7ZGY - chains A and B of the 3 polymer chains in the assembly; structure by electron microscopy, 2.54 A resolution.

== Chain A (and B) ==
Name: S-layer protein SlpA
From: Deinococcus radiodurans R1
Notes: chain B of this document is another copy of the same molecule, construct and numbering; everything in this record applies to it too
UniProt: Q9RRB6 (SLPA_DEIRA); the author numbering skips numbers that UniProt does not, so the offset changes along the chain: 0-219 = UniProt 1-220; 221-1167 = UniProt 221-1167
Sequence (1167 residues; numbered 0 to 1167; 1 number in that range is skipped by the numbering (no residue carries it; nothing is unmodelled there); the number before each row is that of its first residue; numbering starts at 0):
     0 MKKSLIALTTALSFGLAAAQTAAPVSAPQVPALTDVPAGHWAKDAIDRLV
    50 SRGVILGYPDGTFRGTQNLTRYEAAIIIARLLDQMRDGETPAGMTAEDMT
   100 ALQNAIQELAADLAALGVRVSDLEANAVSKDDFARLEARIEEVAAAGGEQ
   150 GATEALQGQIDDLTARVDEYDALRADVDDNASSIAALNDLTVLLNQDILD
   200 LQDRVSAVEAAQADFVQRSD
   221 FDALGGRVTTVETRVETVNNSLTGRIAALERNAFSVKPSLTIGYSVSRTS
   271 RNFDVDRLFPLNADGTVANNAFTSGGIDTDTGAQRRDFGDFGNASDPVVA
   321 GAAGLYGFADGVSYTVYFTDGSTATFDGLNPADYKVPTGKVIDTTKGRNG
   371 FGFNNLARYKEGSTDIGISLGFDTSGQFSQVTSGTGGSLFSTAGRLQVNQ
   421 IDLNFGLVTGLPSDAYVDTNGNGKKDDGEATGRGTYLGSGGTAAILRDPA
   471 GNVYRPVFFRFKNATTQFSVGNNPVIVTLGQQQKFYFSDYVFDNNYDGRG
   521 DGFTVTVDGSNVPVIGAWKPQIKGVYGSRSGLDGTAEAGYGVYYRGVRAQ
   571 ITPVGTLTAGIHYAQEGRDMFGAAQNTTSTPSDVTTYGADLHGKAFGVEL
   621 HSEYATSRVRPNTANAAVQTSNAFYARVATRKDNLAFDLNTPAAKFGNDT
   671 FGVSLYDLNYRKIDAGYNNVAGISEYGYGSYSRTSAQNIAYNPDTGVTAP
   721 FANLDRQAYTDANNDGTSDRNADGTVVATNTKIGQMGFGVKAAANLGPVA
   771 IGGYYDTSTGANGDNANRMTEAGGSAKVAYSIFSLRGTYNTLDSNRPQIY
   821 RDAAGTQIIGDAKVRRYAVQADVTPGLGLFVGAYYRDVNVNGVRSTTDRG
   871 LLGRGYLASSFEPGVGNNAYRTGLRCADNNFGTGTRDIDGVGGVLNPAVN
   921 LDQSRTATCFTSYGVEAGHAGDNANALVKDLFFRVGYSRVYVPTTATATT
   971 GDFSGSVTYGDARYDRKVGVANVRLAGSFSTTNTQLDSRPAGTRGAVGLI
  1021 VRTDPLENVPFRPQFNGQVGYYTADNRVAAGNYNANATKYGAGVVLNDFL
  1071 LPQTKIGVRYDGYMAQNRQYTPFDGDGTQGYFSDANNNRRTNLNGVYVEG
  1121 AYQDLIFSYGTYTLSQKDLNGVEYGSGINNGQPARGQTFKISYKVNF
Unresolved in the structure: 0-217
Bound ions: Cu ion site 1: Asp274, Asp276, Arg305, Phe308, Asp310; Cu ion site 2: Glu381 (shared with Arg549(B), Gly551(B), Gly559(B) of chain B); Fe ion: Asp438, Asn442, Lys444, Asp446; Cu ion site 3: Asp513, Asn515, Gly716; Cu ion site 4: Arg549, Gly551, Gly559 (shared with 1 residue of chain C)
Residues lining bound ligands:
  - JPI ((3S,5R,6R)-5-[(3S,7R,12S,16S,20S)-3,7,12,16,20,24-hexamethyl-24-oxidanyl-pentacosyl]-4,4,6-trimethyl-cyclohexane-1,3-diol): Pro494, Val527, Asp528, Gly529, Val532, Pro540, Gln541, Ile542, Ala569, Gln570, Ile571, Ala579, Gly580, Ile581, Ala609, Asp610, Leu611, Ser622, Glu623, Tyr624, Phe644
  - JPX / JQ6, molecule 1: Val266, Arg268, Thr1074, Lys1075, Ile1076, Val1118, Gly1120, Ala1121, Tyr1122, Phe1127, Tyr1129, Gln1157, Phe1159
  - JPX / JQ6, molecule 2: Val495, Val497, Phe523, Val525, Ile542, Gly544, Val545, Tyr546, Tyr563, Arg565, Gly566, Tyr583, Gln585, Glu586, Gly587, Arg588, Asp589, Ser602, Asp603, Thr605, Tyr607, Arg628, Arg630
UniProt features mapped onto this chain:
  - binding site (Cu(2+)): Asp274, Asp276, Arg305, Phe308, Asp310, Glu381, Asp513, Asn515, Arg549, Gly551, Asp553, Gly559, Gly716
  - binding site (Fe(3+)): Asp438, Asn442, Lys444, Asp446, Glu449
  - binding site (deinoxanthin): Ser622
What the authors report for this chain:
  - Cu ion coordination: Asp274, Asp310, Glu381, Asp513, Asp553
  - Fe ion coordination: Asn442, Asp446

== Interface between chain A and chain B ==
Pairs across the interface (176):
  Phe221(A) with Phe221(B), hydrophobic
  Leu224(A) with Leu224(B), hydrophobic
  Val228(A) with Arg227(B); Val228(B), hydrophobic
  Thr229(A) with Arg227(B)
  Val231(A) with Val231(B), hydrophobic
  Glu232(A) with Arg227(B); Val231(B)
  Val235(A) with Arg234(B); Val235(B), hydrophobic
  Glu236(A) with Arg234(B), salt bridge
  Asn239(A) with Arg234(B); Val238(B)
  Leu242(A) with Leu242(B), hydrophobic
  Thr243(A) with Leu242(B); Arg245(B)
  Ile246(A) with Leu242(B), hydrophobic; Arg245(B); Ile246(B), hydrophobic; Leu249(B), hydrophobic
  Leu249(A) with Leu249(B), hydrophobic
  Glu250(A) with Arg245(B), salt bridge; Leu249(B)
  Phe254(A) with Asn252(B)
  Ser255(A) with Asn252(B)
  Val256(A) with Asn252(B); Phe398(B)
  Pro258(A) with Phe398(B), hydrophobic
  Leu260(A) with Phe488(B), hydrophobic
  Ile262(A) with Phe488(B), hydrophobic
  Tyr264(A) with Leu499(B), hydrophobic; Asp521(B); Tyr546(B), hydrogen bond; Ser548(B); Tyr563(B)
  Val266(A) with Tyr546(B); Tyr563(B)
  Arg268(A) with Tyr563(B); Asp589(B), salt bridge; Met590(B); Phe591(B)
  Thr269(A) with Phe591(B)
  Asn289(A) with Ser408(B)
  Asn290(A) with Ser408(B)
  Ala291(A) with Ser408(B)
  Ala377(A) with Phe591(B), hydrophobic
  Arg378(A) with Phe591(B)
  Tyr379(A) with Tyr560(B); Gly561(B); Tyr563(B), hydrogen bond; Asp589(B), hydrogen bond; Phe591(B), hydrophobic
  Glu381(A) with Gly551(B); Leu552(B); Asp553(B), hydrogen bond (side chain-backbone); Gly559(B); Tyr560(B); Gly561(B); Tyr563(B)
  Gly382(A) with Ser548(B), hydrogen bond (backbone-side chain); Gly551(B); Leu552(B); Tyr563(B), hydrogen bond (backbone-side chain)
  Ser383(A) with Asp521(B); Leu552(B)
  Thr384(A) with Leu499(B); Gly500(B); Gln501(B), hydrogen bond (backbone-side chain); Asp521(B), hydrogen bond (backbone-side chain); Gly522(B)
  Asp385(A) with Gln501(B)
  Ile386(A) with Asn483(B); Gln501(B)
  Ile388(A) with Leu423(B), hydrophobic; Phe481(B), hydrophobic; Asn483(B)
  Leu390(A) with Phe425(B), hydrophobic; Phe479(B), hydrophobic
  Phe392(A) with Phe254(B), hydrophobic
  Thr429(A) with Phe479(B)
  Tyr456(A) with Tyr456(B)
  Leu457(A) with Val437(B), hydrophobic; Tyr456(B), hydrogen bond (backbone-side chain)
  Ala463(A) with Asp438(B); Thr439(B)
  Ala464(A) with Val437(B), hydrophobic; Asp438(B)
  Ile465(A) with Tyr436(B); Val437(B); Asp438(B), hydrogen bond (backbone-backbone)
  Leu466(A) with Leu431(B), hydrophobic; Tyr436(B); Gly452(B); Phe478(B), hydrophobic
  Arg467(A) with Ala435(B); Tyr436(B), hydrogen bond; Gly443(B), hydrogen bond (side chain-backbone)
  Asp468(A) with Pro432(B); Asp434(B)
  Pro469(A) with Asp434(B); Tyr436(B)
  Ala470(A) with Lys482(B)
  Asn472(A) with Arg480(B), hydrogen bond; Phe481(B); Lys482(B)
  Val473(A) with Phe479(B); Arg480(B); Phe481(B), hydrogen bond (backbone-backbone)
  Tyr474(A) with Leu431(B), hydrophobic; Pro432(B); Phe479(B); Arg480(B)
  Arg475(A) with Phe478(B); Phe479(B), hydrogen bond (backbone-backbone); Phe481(B)
  Pro476(A) with Tyr456(B); Val477(B); Phe478(B)
  Val477(A) with Leu427(B), hydrophobic; Val477(B), hydrogen bond (backbone-backbone); Phe478(B); Phe479(B)
  Val1065(A) with Leu409(B); Phe410(B), hydrophobic
  Leu1071(A) with Pro494(B), hydrophobic; Val495(B), hydrophobic
  Gln1073(A) with Ala413(B); Leu416(B)
  Lys1075(A) with Phe410(B); Ser411(B)
  Gly1077(A) with Leu409(B)
  Tyr1117(A) with Ser408(B); Leu409(B), hydrophobic
  Glu1119(A) with Gly407(B); Ser408(B), hydrogen bond (side chain-backbone); Leu409(B), hydrogen bond (side chain-backbone); Phe410(B)
  Gly1120(A) with Phe410(B)
  Ala1121(A) with Phe410(B), hydrophobic; Thr412(B)
  Tyr1122(A) with Val490(B), hydrophobic; Gly491(B); Val495(B), hydrogen bond (side chain-backbone)
  Gln1123(A) with Thr412(B); Leu416(B); Gln417(B); Gly491(B); Asn492(B)
  Asp1124(A) with Ser403(B), hydrogen bond; Gly404(B); Thr405(B); Thr412(B), hydrogen bond; Gly414(B), hydrogen bond (side chain-backbone); Arg415(B); Leu416(B), hydrogen bond (side chain-backbone)
  Leu1125(A) with Val497(B), hydrophobic
  Ile1126(A) with Gly406(B); Gly407(B)
  Phe1127(A) with Val497(B), hydrophobic
  Phe1159(A) with Tyr546(B), hydrophobic
  Ile1161(A) with Leu499(B), hydrophobic; Phe523(B), hydrophobic
  Tyr1163(A) with Ser403(B); Gln417(B); Asn419(B), hydrogen bond; Val490(B)
  Lys1164(A) with Ser403(B); Gly404(B), hydrogen bond (backbone-backbone)
  Val1165(A) with Val401(B), hydrophobic; Thr402(B)
  Asn1166(A) with Val401(B); Thr402(B), hydrogen bond (backbone-backbone)
  Phe1167(A) with Phe398(B); Gln400(B); Val401(B), hydrophobic; Ile421(B), hydrophobic
Other interface residues (no listed pair), chain A (88 interface residues in all): Gly225, Ala247, Ala253, Lys380, Gly458, Ser459, Thr462, Gly471, Ile1076, Val1078
Other interface residues (no listed pair), chain B (86 interface residues in all): Thr230, Val428, Thr455, Ser489, Arg549

== In short ==
The interface between chain A and chain B involves 88 residues on one side and 86 on the other, with 26
hydrogen bonds and 3 salt bridges. Polar contacts include Glu236(A)-Arg234(B), Glu250(A)-Arg245(B) and
Arg268(A)-Asp589(B). From the paper: Cu ion coordination by Asp274(A), Asp310(A) and Glu381(A) among others;
Fe ion coordination by Asn442(A) and Asp446(A).
Chain A and chain B are both S-layer protein SlpA (Deinococcus radiodurans R1); the structure, S-layer
Deinoxanthin Binding Complex, C3 symmetry, was determined by electron microscopy (same publication as 7ZGX).
